Entry 3MVD (X-ray diffraction, 2.90 A resolution); this record covers chains A and J of the 12 polymer chains in the assembly.

[Chain A]
Molecule: Histone H3.2
Source organism: Xenopus laevis
UniProt: P84233 (H32_XENLA); residues 1-135 here correspond to UniProt positions 2-136 (UniProt number = residue number + 1)
Chain sequence (135 residues; numbered 1 to 135; the number before each row is that of its first residue):
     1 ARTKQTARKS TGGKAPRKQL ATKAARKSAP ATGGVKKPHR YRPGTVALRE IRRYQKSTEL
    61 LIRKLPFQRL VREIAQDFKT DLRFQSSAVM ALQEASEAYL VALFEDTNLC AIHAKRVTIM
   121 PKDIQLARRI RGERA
Not modelled in the structure: 1-36, 135
UniProt features mapped onto this chain:
  - modified residue: Arg2 (Asymmetric dimethylarginine), Thr3 (Phosphothreonine), Lys4 (Allysine), Gln5 (5-glutamyl dopamine), Thr6 (Phosphothreonine), Arg8 (Citrulline), Lys9 (N6,N6,N6-trimethyllysine), Ser10 (ADP-ribosylserine), Thr11 (Phosphothreonine), Lys14 (N6-(2-hydroxyisobutyryl)lysine), Arg17 (Asymmetric dimethylarginine), Lys18 (N6-(2-hydroxyisobutyryl)lysine), Lys23 (N6-(2-hydroxyisobutyryl)lysine), Arg26 (Citrulline), Lys27 (N6,N6,N6-trimethyllysine), Ser28 (ADP-ribosylserine), Lys36 (N6,N6,N6-trimethyllysine), Lys37 (N6-methyllysine), Tyr41 (Phosphotyrosine), Lys56 (N6,N6,N6-trimethyllysine) and 8 more in UniProt
  - lipidation: Cys110 (S-palmitoyl cysteine)

[Chain J]
Molecule: 147-nt DNA strand
Notes: fragment: 147 BP Widom 601 DNA FRAGMENT (- strand)
Sequence (147 nucleotides; numbered 1 to 147; the number before each row is that of its first residue):
     1 ATCGGATGTA TATATCTGAC ACGTGCCTGG AGACTAGGGA GTAATCCCCT TGGCGGTTAA
    61 AACGCGGGGG ACAGCGCGTA CGTGCGTTTA AGCGGTGCTA GAGCTGTCTA CGACCAATTG
   121 AGCGGCCTCG GCACCGGGAT TCTCGAT
Not modelled in the structure: 147

[How chain A and chain J interact]
Residue-residue contacts (25):
  Arg40(A) with DG66(J), base contact
  Tyr41(A) with DT143(J), phosphate contact; DC144(J), phosphate contact
  Arg42(A) with DG69(J), salt bridge to the phosphate; DC144(J), hydrogen bond to the phosphate; DG145(J), salt bridge to the phosphate
  Pro43(A) with DG69(J), sugar contact
  Thr45(A) with DT143(J), phosphate contact; DC144(J), hydrogen bond to the phosphate
  Arg63(A) with DA60(J), salt bridge to the phosphate; DA61(J), salt bridge to the phosphate
  Arg72(A) with DT51(J), salt bridge to the phosphate
  Arg83(A) with DT50(J), phosphate contact; DT51(J), phosphate contact
  Phe84(A) with DT50(J), phosphate contact; DT51(J), hydrogen bond to the phosphate
  Gln85(A) with DT50(J), phosphate contact
  Ser86(A) with DT50(J), hydrogen bond to the phosphate
  Arg116(A) with DA71(J), phosphate contact; DC72(J), phosphate contact
  Val117(A) with DG70(J), sugar contact; DA71(J), hydrogen bond to the phosphate
  Thr118(A) with DG70(J), phosphate contact; DA71(J), hydrogen bond to the phosphate
  Met120(A) with DC72(J), phosphate contact
Interface residues without a listed pair, chain A (17 interface residues in all): Leu82, Lys115
Interface residues without a listed pair, chain J (13 interface residues in all): DG68

[Overview]
Chain A and chain J form an interface of 17 and 13 residues respectively; the contacts include 6 hydrogen
bonds and 5 salt bridges. Among the polar pairs are Arg42(A)-DC144(J), Thr45(A)-DC144(J) and Phe84(A)-DT51(J).
Chain A is Histone H3.2 (Xenopus laevis) and chain J is a 147-nt DNA strand; the structure, Crystal structure
of the chromatin factor RCC1 in complex with the nucleosome core particle, was determined by X-ray
diffraction.
